PDB entry 8APE | electron microscopy, 3.70 A resolution | chains f and r of the 42 polymer chains in the assembly

# Chain f
Protein: subunit-f
Source organism: Trypanosoma brucei brucei
UniProt: Q57ZE2 (Q57ZE2_TRYB2); residue numbers follow UniProt; this construct covers 1-145
Chain sequence (145 residues; numbered 1 to 145; the number before each row is that of its first residue):
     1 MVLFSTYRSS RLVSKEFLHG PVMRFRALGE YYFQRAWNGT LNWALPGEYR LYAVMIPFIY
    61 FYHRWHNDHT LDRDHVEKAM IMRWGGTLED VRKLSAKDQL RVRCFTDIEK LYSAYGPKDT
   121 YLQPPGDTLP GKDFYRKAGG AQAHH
Disordered / not traced: 1, 137-145
Small-molecule neighbours:
  - 1,2-diacyl-sn-glycero-3-phosphocholine (PC1), molecule 1: Ala44, Leu45, Pro46, Leu51, Tyr52, Met55, Ile56, Pro57, Tyr60, Phe61, Arg64
  - 1,2-diacyl-sn-glycero-3-phosphocholine (PC1), molecule 2: Trp65, Asp68, His69

# Chain r
Protein: ATPEG4
Source organism: Trypanosoma brucei brucei
Chain sequence (62 residues; each row starts with the number of its first residue):
     1 MLLGGFVPRR FSQFNRDPCW MFFIFSVGFW LGEYPAMMIK YNARDLVYDP HRYVWSHHDD
    61 HH
Small-molecule neighbours:
  - 1,2-diacyl-sn-glycero-3-phosphocholine (PC1), molecule 1: Met1, Leu2, Phe23, Ser26, Trp30, Glu33, Tyr34, Met37
  - 1,2-diacyl-sn-glycero-3-phosphocholine (PC1), molecule 2: Pro18, Met21, Phe22, Phe25

# How chain f and chain r interact
Contacting residue pairs - 73 pairs, chain f then chain r:
  Trp37(f) with Leu3(r); Gly4(r)
  Gly39(f) with Met1(r); Leu3(r)
  Leu41(f) with Met1(r), hydrophobic
  Leu45(f) with Met1(r), hydrogen bond (backbone-backbone)
  Pro46(f) with Met1(r), hydrogen bond (backbone-backbone); Leu2(r)
  Gly47(f) with Met1(r); Leu2(r); Leu3(r), hydrogen bond (backbone-backbone); Gly4(r), hydrogen bond (backbone-backbone)
  Glu48(f) with Gly4(r); Gly5(r)
  Tyr49(f) with Leu2(r), hydrophobic; Leu3(r); Gly4(r); Gly5(r); Val7(r), hydrophobic
  Arg50(f) with Phe6(r); Asp17(r), salt bridge; Cys19(r); Trp20(r)
  Tyr52(f) with Met1(r), hydrogen bond (side chain-backbone); Leu2(r), hydrophobic
  Ala53(f) with Phe23(r)
  Val54(f) with Cys19(r), hydrophobic; Phe22(r)
  Pro57(f) with Phe22(r), hydrophobic; Ser26(r)
  Phe61(f) with Ser26(r)
  Arg64(f) with Glu33(r), salt bridge
  Lys78(f) with Trp55(r); Asp60(r), salt bridge
  Ala79(f) with Trp55(r), hydrophobic
  Met82(f) with Trp55(r)
  Arg83(f) with His51(r), hydrogen bond (backbone-side chain); Arg52(r); Trp55(r), hydrogen bond (side chain-backbone)
  Trp84(f) with Asp49(r), hydrogen bond; His51(r)
  Arg101(f) with Asp45(r), hydrogen bond (side chain-backbone)
  Val102(f) with Asp49(r)
  Cys104(f) with Lys40(r); Tyr41(r)
  Phe105(f) with Tyr48(r), hydrophobic; Asp49(r); Arg52(r)
  Asp107(f) with Tyr41(r), hydrogen bond
  Ile108(f) with Tyr41(r)
  Leu111(f) with Tyr41(r), hydrophobic
  Tyr112(f) with Tyr48(r)
  Asp119(f) with Arg52(r); Tyr53(r), hydrogen bond (backbone-side chain)
  Thr120(f) with Arg52(r)
  Tyr121(f) with Tyr53(r); Ser56(r); His58(r)
  Leu122(f) with Tyr53(r)
  Gln123(f) with Tyr53(r)
  Pro124(f) with Tyr53(r)
  Asp127(f) with Tyr53(r)
  Leu129(f) with Pro50(r); Arg52(r); Tyr53(r), hydrophobic
  Pro130(f) with Pro50(r); His51(r); Tyr53(r)
  Gly131(f) with Val54(r)
  Lys132(f) with Tyr53(r); Val54(r); Asp59(r), salt bridge
  Tyr135(f) with His51(r), hydrogen bond
Other interface residues (no listed pair), chain f (44 interface residues in all): Tyr32, Phe58, Tyr60, Phe134
Other interface residues (no listed pair), chain r (33 interface residues in all): Phe29, Met37, Leu46, Val47

# Summary
The interface between chain f and chain r involves 44 residues on one side and 33 on the other, with 12
hydrogen bonds and 4 salt bridges. Among the polar pairs are Arg50(f)-Asp17(r), Arg64(f)-Glu33(r) and
Lys78(f)-Asp60(r). 1,2-diacyl-sn-glycero-3-phosphocholine is bound between chain f and chain r.
Here chain f is subunit-f and chain r is ATPEG4, both from Trypanosoma brucei brucei. Entry 8APE (rotational
state 1e of the Trypanosoma brucei mitochondrial ATP synthase dimer) was determined by electron microscopy
(same publication as 8AP6, 8AP7, 8AP8, 8AP9, 8APA, 8APB and 7 further entries).
